Entry 8ETH (electron microscopy, 3.80 A resolution); this record covers chains 1 and v of the 41 polymer chains in the assembly.

Chain 1:
Molecule: 3497-nt RNA strand
From: Schizosaccharomyces pombe
Sequence (3497 nucleotides; numbered 1 to 3497 plus 32 insertion-coded residues; 32 numbers in that range are skipped by the numbering (no residue carries them; nothing is unmodelled there); the number before each row is that of its first residue; a row labelled like 1219A-1219K holds insertion residues (1219A, then the next letters in order)):
     1 AUUUGACCUC AAAUCAGGUA GGACUACGCG CUGAACUUAA GCAUAUCAAU AAGCGCAGGA
    61 AAAGAAAAUA ACCAUGAUUC CCUCAGUAAC GGCGAGUGAA GCGGGAAAAG CUCAAAUUUG
   121 AAAUCUGGCA ACAUUUCUUU UGUUGUCCGA GUUGUAAUUU CAAGAAGCUG CUUUGAGUGU
   181 AGACGAUCGG UCUAAGUUCC UUGGAACAGG ACGUCAGAGA GGGUGAGAAC CCCGUCUUUG
   241 GUCGAUUGGA UAUGCCAUAU AAAGCGCUUU CGAAGAGUCG AGUUGUUUGG GAAUGCAGCU
   301 CUAAAUGGGU GGUAAAUUUC AUCUAAAGCU AAAUAUUGGC GAGAGACCGA UAGCGAACAA
   361 GUAGAGUGAU CGAAAGAUGA AAAGAACUUU GAAAAGAGAG UUAAAUAGUA CGUGAAAUUG
   421 CUGAAAGGGA AGCAUUGGAA AUCAGUCUUA CCUGGGUGAG AUCAGUAGUC UCUUCGCGAG
   481 ACUAUGCACU CUGAACCUGU GGUAGGUCAG CAUCAGUUUU CGGGGGCGGA AAAAGAAUAA
   541 GGGAAGGUGG CUUUCCGGGU UCUGCCUGGG GAGUGUUUAU AGCCCUUGUU GUAAUACGUC
   601 CACUGGGGAC UGAGGACUGC GGCUUCGUGC CAAGGAUGCU GACAUAAUGG UUUUCAAUGG
   661 CCCGUCUUGA AACACGGACC AAGGAGUCUA GCAUCUAUGC GAGUGUUUGG GUGAUGAAAA
   721 CCCAUCCGCG AAAUGAAAGU GAAUGCAGGU GGGAACGCCC UUGUGGCGUG CACCAUCGAC
   781 CGACCCGGAA GUUUGUCAAU GGAAGGGUUU GAGUAAGAGC AUAGCUGUUG GGACCCGAAA
   841 GAUGGUGAAC UAUGCCUGAA UAGGGUGAAG CCAGAGGAAA CUCUGGUGGA GGCUCGUAGA
   901 GAUUCUGACG UGCAAAUCGA UCUUCAAAUU UGGGUAUAGG GGCGAAAGAC UAAUCGAACC
   961 AUCUAGUAGC UGGUUCCUGC CGAAGUUUCC CUCAGGAUAG CAGAAACUCA GAUCAGUUUU
  1021 AUGAGGUAAA GCGAAUGAUU AGAGGUCUUG GGGAAGGAAU UUCCUCAACC UAUUCUCAAA
  1081 CUUUAAAUAU GUAAGACGCC CUUGUCGCUU AAUUGGACGU GGGCCAUCGA AUGAGAGUUU
  1141 CUAGUGGGCC AUUUUUGGUA AGCAGAACUG GCGAUGCGGG AUGAACCGAA CGUGAGGUUA
  1201 AGGUGCCGGA AUGUACGCU
1219A-1219K CAUCAGACACC
  1224 AGA
  1234 AAAGGUGUUA GUUCAUCUAG ACAGCAGGAC GGUGGCCAUG GAAGUCGGAA UCCGCUAAGG
  1294 AGUGUGUAAC AACUCACCUG CCGAAUGAAC UAGCCCUGAA AAUGGAUGGC GCUUAAGCGU
  1354 ACUACCCAUA CCUCACCGUC UGGGUUAGCU UUGAGAAGCU CAGACGAGUA GGCAGGCGUG
  1414 GAGGUUUGUG ACGAAGCCUU GGGCGUGAGC CUGGGUCGAA CAGCCUCUAG UGCAGAUCUU
  1474 GGUGGAAGUA GCAAAUAUUC AAAUGAGAAC UUUGAAGACU GAAGUGGGGA AAGGUUCCAU
  1534 GUGAACAGCA GUUGGACAUG GGUUAGUCGA UCCUAAGAGA UAGGGAAGCU CCGUAUGAAA
  1594 GUUGCACGAU UUUUCGUGCC UCCUAUCGAA AGGGAAUCCG GUUAAUAUUC CGGAACCAGA
  1654 AGGUGGAAUC AACACGGCAA CGUAAAUGAA GUUGGAGACG UCGGCGGGAG CCCUGGGAAG
  1714 AGUUCUCUUU UCUUUUUAAC AAACCAUUGA ACUACCCUGA AAUCGGUUUA UCCGGAGCUA
  1774 GGGUAUGGUG UUUGGAAGAG UUCAGCGCCU CAUGCUGAAU CCGGUGCGCU CUCGACGGCC
  1834 CUUGAAAAUC CAACGGAAGA AUGGACCUUC GGGUCCUUGU UUUCACAUCU GGUCGUACUC
  1894 AUAACCGCAG CAGGUCUCCA AGGUGAACAG CCUCUAGUUG AUAGAACAAU GUAGAUAAGG
  1954 GAAGUCGGCA AAAUGGAUCC GUAACUUCGG GAUAAGGAUU GGCUCUAAGG GUUGGGUACG
  2014 UUGGGCCUUG GAACCUGAAC GGUUGCUGGA CUGAGCGUGG ACCGAUGUCU UUUCUCGCCU
  2074 UUCGGGGUGA GAAGGGAUGU UGGACCUGCU UGGACCUUGG CGGCCGGGAA GUCCUUGGUC
  2134 GGGCUUUUCU CCUUCUCGGG GAUUAUGCUC UUACUGGCGU ACGUUUAACA ACCAACUUAG
  2194 AACUGGUACG GACAAGGGGA AUCUGACUGU CUAAUUAAAA CAUAGCAUUG CGAUGGCCAG
  2254 AAAGUGGUGU UGACGCAAUG UGAUUUCUGC CCAGUGCUCU GAAUGUCAAA GUGAAGAAAU
  2314 UCAACCAAGC GCGGGUAAAC GGCGGGAGUA ACUAUGACUC UCUUAAGGUA GCCAAAUGCC
  2374 UCGUCAUCUA ACUAGUGACG CGCAUGAAUG GAUUAACGAG AUUCCCACUG UCCCUAUCUA
  2434 CUAUCUAGCG AAACCACAGC CUGGGGAACG GGCCAGGCAA AAUCAGCGGG GAAAGAAGAC
  2494 CCUGUUGAGC UUGACUCUAG UUUGACAUUG UGAAGAGACA UAGAGGGUGU AGGAUAAGUG
  2554 GGAGUAUGUU UCGGCAUACG CCGGUGAAAU ACCACUACCU UUAUCGUUUC UUUACUUAAU
  2614 CAAUGAAGCG GAAUUGGGAU UUAUUUCCCA UAUUCUAGCG UUAAAGUUUC UUCGCGAACU
  2674 GAUCCGCGUU GAUGACAUUG UCAGGUGGGG AGUUUGGCUG GGGCGGCACA UCUGUUAAAA
  2734 GAUAACGCAG GUGUCCUAAG GGGGACUCAU CGAGAACAGA AAUCUCGAGU AGAAUAAAAG
  2794 GGUAAAAGUC CCCUUGAUUU UGAUUUUCAG UGUGAAUACA AACCAUGAAA GUGUGGCCUA
  2854 UCGAUCCUUU GUUCCCUCGA AAUUUGAGGA CAGAGGUGCC AGAAAAGUUA CCACAGGGAU
  2914 AACUGGCUUG UGGCAGCCAA GCGUUCAUAG CGACGUUGCU UUUUGAUUCU UCGAUGUCGG
  2974 CUCUUCCUAU CAUACCGAAG CAGAAUUCGG UAAGCGUUGG AUUGUUCACC CACUAAUAGG
  3034 GAACGUGAGC UGGGUUUAGA CCGUCGUGAG ACAGGUUAGU UUUACCCUAC UGAUGAAGUG
  3094 UCGUCGCAAU GGUAAUUCAA CUUAGUACGA GAGGAACCGU UGAUUCAGAU CAUUGGUAUU
  3154 UGCGGCUGCC UGACAAGGCA AUGCCGCGGA GCUAUCAUCU GCCGGAUAAC GGCUGAACGC
  3214 CUCUAAGCCA GAAUCCGUGC CAGAAAGCGA CG
3245A-3245U AUUUUUUGGUCCGCAUGAUUU
  3246 AU
  3269 AUGUAUAAAA AUAGAGGUAG GACUUGUUCC UACUCUCCUG UAUCGUAGAA GAUGGGCGAU
  3329 GGUUGAUGAA ACGGAAGUGU UUUAUUGACU UGUCCAUGAA AUUCCAUUGA AAUCUUGUGC
  3389 GGAAUCGAAU CCAUUGCAUA CGACUUUAAU GUGGAACGGG GUAUUGUAAG CAGUAGAGUA
  3449 GCCUUGUUGU UACGAUCUGC UGAGAUUAAG CCUUUGUUCC CAAGAUUUG
Unresolved in the structure: 1-2, 33-50, 91-95, 287-294, 313-318, 428-432, 474-476, 552-573, 667-672, 732-747, 761-763, 778-815, 849-957, 986-998, 1022-1129, 1154-1166, 1181-1185, 1219A-1219K, 1234, 1247-1320, 1332-1340, 1486-2439, 2459-2463, 2471-3093, 3122-3125, 3152-3181, 3209-3218, 3238-3239, 3245A-3245U, 3287-3300, 3375-3394, 3436-3470, 3497

Chain v:
Protein: Nucleolar protein 16
From: Schizosaccharomyces pombe
Reference sequence: Q9Y7Z1 (NOP16_SCHPO); numbering as in UniProt (aligned over 1-209)
Amino-acid sequence (209 residues; row label = number of the first residue in the row):
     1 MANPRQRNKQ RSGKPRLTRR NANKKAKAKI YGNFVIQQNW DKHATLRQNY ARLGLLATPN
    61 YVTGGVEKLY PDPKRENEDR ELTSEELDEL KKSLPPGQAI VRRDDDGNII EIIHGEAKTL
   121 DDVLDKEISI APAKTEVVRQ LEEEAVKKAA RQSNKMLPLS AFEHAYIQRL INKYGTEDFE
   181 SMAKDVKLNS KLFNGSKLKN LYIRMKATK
Unresolved in the structure: 1, 74-118, 208-209

Chain 1 / chain v interface:
Contacting residue pairs (82):
  G105(1) with Tyr-61(v), hydrogen bond to the phosphate; Thr-63(v), sugar contact
  A106(1) with Thr-63(v), hydrogen bond to the phosphate
  C168(1) with Asn-194(v), phosphate contact
  U169(1) with Asn-194(v), phosphate contact; Gly-195(v), hydrogen bond to the phosphate; Ser-196(v), hydrogen bond to the phosphate
  G170(1) with Ser-196(v), hydrogen bond to the phosphate; Lys-199(v), salt bridge to the phosphate
  U173(1) with Lys-155(v), phosphate contact
  U174(1) with Lys-155(v), salt bridge to the phosphate
  A183(1) with Phe-34(v), sugar contact
  C184(1) with Ile-30(v), hydrogen bond to the sugar; Tyr-31(v), sugar contact; Gln-37(v), hydrogen bond to the phosphate
  G185(1) with Lys-29(v), phosphate contact; Tyr-31(v), sugar contact; Gln-37(v), hydrogen bond to the phosphate
  U187(1) with Arg-19(v), hydrogen bond to the phosphate
  C188(1) with Arg-19(v), salt bridge to the phosphate
  U239(1) with Lys-42(v), sugar contact; His-43(v), base contact
  G240(1) with Lys-29(v), salt bridge to the phosphate; Lys-42(v), phosphate contact
  A250(1) with Gly-32(v), hydrogen bond to the sugar
  A252(1) with Lys-148(v), salt bridge to the phosphate; Arg-151(v), salt bridge to the phosphate
  U253(1) with Arg-151(v), salt bridge to the phosphate
  A259(1) with Leu-157(v), base contact; Glu-163(v), phosphate contact
  U260(1) with Ser-160(v), hydrogen bond to the phosphate; Phe-162(v), stacking on the base; Glu-163(v), phosphate contact; Lys-191(v), hydrogen bond to the base
  A261(1) with Lys-197(v), salt bridge to the phosphate
  G338(1) with Asn-3(v), phosphate contact
  G339(1) with Asn-3(v), hydrogen bond to the phosphate; Arg-5(v), salt bridge to the phosphate; Gln-6(v), hydrogen bond to the phosphate
  C340(1) with Arg-5(v), phosphate contact; Gln-6(v), hydrogen bond to the phosphate; Lys-9(v), salt bridge to the phosphate; Leu-17(v), phosphate contact
  G341(1) with Lys-9(v), salt bridge to the phosphate; Arg-16(v), phosphate contact; Leu-17(v), hydrogen bond to the phosphate; Thr-18(v), hydrogen bond to the phosphate; Arg-19(v), hydrogen bond to the sugar
  A342(1) with Arg-16(v), salt bridge to the phosphate; Thr-18(v), hydrogen bond to the phosphate; Arg-20(v), sugar contact; Ala-22(v), sugar contact
  G343(1) with Arg-20(v), salt bridge to the phosphate
  C354(1) with Ala-2(v), base contact; Arg-7(v), hydrogen bond to the base
  A356(1) with Ala-2(v), hydrogen bond to the base; Arg-7(v), hydrogen bond to the base
  G361(1) with Arg-7(v), phosphate contact; Arg-11(v), salt bridge to the phosphate
  G709(1) with Thr-63(v), hydrogen bond to the base; Gly-64(v), base contact
  G710(1) with Val-62(v), sugar contact; Thr-63(v), hydrogen bond to the sugar; Gly-64(v), base contact; Gly-65(v), hydrogen bond to the base
  G711(1) with Arg-47(v), sugar contact; Gly-65(v), sugar contact; Val-66(v), sugar contact; Glu-67(v), hydrogen bond to the base
  U712(1) with Thr-45(v), hydrogen bond to the phosphate; Arg-47(v), phosphate contact; Gln-48(v), phosphate contact; Glu-67(v), hydrogen bond to the sugar
  G713(1) with Thr-45(v), phosphate contact
  A714(1) with His-43(v), stacking on the base
  A717(1) with Lys-25(v), hydrogen bond to the sugar
  C723(1) with Gly-64(v), base contact; Gly-65(v), hydrogen bond to the sugar
  A724(1) with Val-62(v), sugar contact; Thr-63(v), base contact; Gly-64(v), sugar contact; Gly-65(v), sugar contact
Also at the interface, not in a pair above, chain 1 (45 interface residues in all): C24, A186, G249, G355, U715, G716, C722
Also at the interface, not in a pair above, chain v (50 interface residues in all): Asn-21, Asn-23, Lys-27, Glu-180, Phe-193

Overview:
The interface between chain 1 and chain v involves 45 residues on one side and 50 on the other, with 30
hydrogen bonds, 14 salt bridges and 2 aromatic stacking contacts. Among the polar pairs are
U260(1)/Lys-191(v), C354(1)/Arg-7(v) and A356(1)/Ala-2(v).
Here chain 1 is a 3497-nt RNA strand and chain v is Nucleolar protein 16, both from Schizosaccharomyces pombe.
Entry 8ETH (Ytm1 associated 60S nascent ribosome State 1B) was determined by electron microscopy together with
8ESQ, 8ESR, 8ETC, 8ETG, 8ETI, 8ETJ and 3 further entries from the same study.
